PDB entry 1YL1 | X-ray diffraction, 1.90 A resolution | chain X

Chain X:
Protein: Lysozyme C
Organism: Gallus gallus
Notes: EC 3.2.1.17
UniProtKB: P00698 (LYSC_CHICK); residues 1-129 here correspond to UniProt positions 19-147 (UniProt number = residue number + 18)
Amino-acid sequence (129 residues; each row starts with the number of its first residue):
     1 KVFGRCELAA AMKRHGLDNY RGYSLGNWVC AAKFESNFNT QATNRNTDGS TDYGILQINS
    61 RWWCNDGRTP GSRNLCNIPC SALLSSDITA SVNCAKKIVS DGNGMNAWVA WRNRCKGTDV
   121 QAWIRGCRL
Disulfides: Cys6-Cys127, Cys30-Cys115, Cys64-Cys80, Cys76-Cys94
Metal / ion sites: Na+: Ser60, Cys64, Asn74
Residues lining bound ligands:
  - trifluoroethanol (ETF), molecule 1: Gly4, Arg5, Cys6, Glu7
  - trifluoroethanol (ETF), molecule 2: Asp52, Gln57, Ile58, Asn59, Trp63, Ile98, Ala107, Trp108
UniProt features mapped onto this chain:
  - active site: Glu35, Asp52
  - binding site (substrate): Asp101
What the authors report for this chain:
  - binding site for trifluoroethanol: Cys6, Glu7, Gln57, Asn59, Ala107, Trp108

In short:
Chain X binds trifluoroethanol. Ser60, Cys64 and Asn74 coordinate Na+. From UniProt: active-site residues
Glu35 and Asp52 and substrate-binding residue Asp101. From the paper: a binding site for trifluoroethanol at
Cys6, Glu7 and Gln57 among others.
Chain X is Lysozyme C (Gallus gallus); the structure, Effect of alcohols on protein hydration, was determined
by X-ray diffraction, deposited together with 1YKX, 1YKY, 1YKZ, 1YL0 and 1Z55.
